6PV5 - chain A; structure by X-ray diffraction, 2.18 A resolution.

[Chain A]
Protein: Putative O-GlcNAcase nagJ
Organism: Clostridium perfringens (strain ATCC 13124 / DSM 756 / JCM 1290 / NCIMB 6125 / NCTC 8237 / Type A)
UniProt: A0A0H2YTZ1 (A0A0H2YTZ1_CLOP1); residues 1-598 here correspond to UniProt positions 31-628 (UniProt number = residue number + 30)
Amino-acid sequence (621 residues; numbered -22 to 598; the number before each row is that of its first residue; numbers below 1 keep their minus sign (Met-22 is residue -22)):
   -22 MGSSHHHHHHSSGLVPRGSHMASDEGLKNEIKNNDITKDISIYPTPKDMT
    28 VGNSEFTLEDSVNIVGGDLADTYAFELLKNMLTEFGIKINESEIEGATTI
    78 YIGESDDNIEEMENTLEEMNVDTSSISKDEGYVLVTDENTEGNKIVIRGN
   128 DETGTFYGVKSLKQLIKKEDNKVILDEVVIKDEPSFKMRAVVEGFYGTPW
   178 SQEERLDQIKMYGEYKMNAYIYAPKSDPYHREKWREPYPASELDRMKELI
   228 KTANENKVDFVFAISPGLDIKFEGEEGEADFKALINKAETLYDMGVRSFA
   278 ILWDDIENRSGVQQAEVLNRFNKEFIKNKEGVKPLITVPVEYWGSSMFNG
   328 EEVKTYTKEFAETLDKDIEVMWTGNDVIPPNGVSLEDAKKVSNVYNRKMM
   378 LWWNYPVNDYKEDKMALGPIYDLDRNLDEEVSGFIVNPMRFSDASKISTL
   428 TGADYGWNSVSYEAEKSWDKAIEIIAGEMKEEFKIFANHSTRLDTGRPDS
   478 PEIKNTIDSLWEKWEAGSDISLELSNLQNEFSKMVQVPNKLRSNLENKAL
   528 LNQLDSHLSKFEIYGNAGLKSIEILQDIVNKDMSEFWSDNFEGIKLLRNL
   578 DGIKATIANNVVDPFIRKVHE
Not modelled in the structure: -22 to 15, 44-45, 62-63, 71-77, 116-119, 146-147, 598
Differences from the reference sequence: initiating methionine (-22); expression tag (-21 to 0)
What the authors report for this chain:
  - catalytic residues: Asp281, Asp282 (by similarity / conservation)
  - specificity-determining residues: Asp471 (proposed by the authors, not directly observed)

[Overview]
The paper reports catalytic residues Asp281 and Asp282; the specificity determinant Asp471.
Chain A is Putative O-GlcNAcase nagJ (Clostridium perfringens (strain ATCC 13124 / DSM 756 / JCM 1290 / NCIMB
6125 / NCTC 8237 / Type A)); the structure, Structure of CpGH84B, was determined by X-ray diffraction (same
publication as 6PV4 and 6PWI).
